Entry 9EFF (X-ray diffraction, 1.82 A resolution); this record covers chains A and E of the 3 polymer chains in the assembly.

== Chain A ==
Name: Plasmid pARN4
Organism: Sulfolobus islandicus REY15A
UniProtKB: F0NFD3 (F0NFD3_SULIR); numbering as in UniProt (aligned over 1-111)
Chain sequence (111 residues; numbered 1 to 111; the number before each row is that of its first residue):
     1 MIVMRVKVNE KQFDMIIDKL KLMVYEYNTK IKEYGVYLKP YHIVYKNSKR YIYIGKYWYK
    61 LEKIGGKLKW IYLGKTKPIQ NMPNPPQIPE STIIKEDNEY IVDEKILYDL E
Not modelled in the structure: 1-3, 105-111
Reported in the primary citation:
  - mutagenesis - F13A, K77A, Y100A: unchanged binding to ucm-1
  - mutagenesis - K63A/K67A/K69A: abolished binding to ucm-1
  - binding site for ucm-1: Lys63
  - contacts within the chain: Phe13-Tyr100 (pi stacking)
  - mutagenesis - F13A, K77A, Y100A: unchanged binding to DNA
  - mutagenesis - K63A/K67A/K69A: abolished binding to DNA
  - conformationally variable residues: Tyr100
  - mutagenesis - K77A: unchanged binding to multimerization

== Chain E ==
Molecule: ucm-2
Sequence (12 nucleotides; each row starts with the number of its first residue):
    41 CUTTTGTAUA AT
Modified residues: BRU (5-bromo-2'-deoxyuridine-5'-monophosphate) at position 42; BRU (5-bromo-2'-deoxyuridine-5'-monophosphate) at position 49

== Chain A / chain E interface ==
Pairs across the interface - 31 pairs, chain A then chain E:
  Arg5(A) - BRU_42(E)  salt bridge to the phosphate
  His42(A) - DT45(E)  hydrogen bond to the base
  His42(A) - DG46(E)  hydrogen bond to the base
  Val44(A) - DT44(E)  base contact
  Val44(A) - DT45(E)  base contact
  Lys49(A) - BRU_42(E)  salt bridge to the phosphate
  Tyr51(A) - DC41(E)  sugar contact
  Tyr51(A) - BRU_42(E)  hydrogen bond to the phosphate
  Tyr51(A) - DT43(E)  phosphate contact
  Tyr53(A) - BRU_42(E)  sugar contact
  Tyr53(A) - DT43(E)  hydrogen bond to the phosphate
  Tyr53(A) - DT44(E)  base contact
  Lys56(A) - DT44(E)  salt bridge to the phosphate
  Tyr57(A) - DT43(E)  sugar contact
  Tyr57(A) - DT44(E)  hydrogen bond to the phosphate
  Tyr57(A) - DT45(E)  base contact
  Tyr59(A) - DG46(E)  hydrogen bond to the base
  Tyr59(A) - DT47(E)  base contact
  Lys67(A) - BRU_49(E)  salt bridge to the phosphate
  Leu68(A) - BRU_49(E)  base contact
  Leu68(A) - DA50(E)  base contact
  Trp70(A) - DT47(E)  base contact
  Trp70(A) - DA48(E)  base contact
  Trp70(A) - BRU_49(E)  hydrogen bond to the base
  Tyr72(A) - DT44(E)  sugar contact
  Tyr72(A) - DT45(E)  hydrogen bond to the phosphate
  Tyr72(A) - DG46(E)  phosphate contact
  Lys75(A) - DT44(E)  salt bridge to the phosphate
  Thr92(A) - BRU_42(E)  phosphate contact
  Thr92(A) - DT43(E)  hydrogen bond to the phosphate
  Ile94(A) - BRU_42(E)  phosphate contact
Other interface residues (no listed pair), chain A (19 interface residues in all): Lys39, Lys46, Gly74

== Overview ==
19 residues of chain A and 10 residues of chain E are in contact; the contacts include 9 hydrogen bonds and 5
salt bridges. Polar contacts include His42(A)-DT45(E), His42(A)-DG46(E) and Tyr59(A)-DG46(E). The paper
reports a binding site for ucm-1 at Lys63(A); K63A/K67A/K69A of chain A abolish binding to ucm-1; 4
substitutions were tested in all.
Chain A is Plasmid pARN4 (Sulfolobus islandicus REY15A) and chain E is ucm-2; the structure, Crystal Structure
of a nucleoid-associated protein (UBP) bound to DNA from Sulfolobus islandicus, was determined by X-ray
diffraction (same publication as 9EFD and 9EFE).
